Entry 7XG2 (electron microscopy, 2.80 A resolution); this record covers chains C and K of the 11 polymer chains in the assembly.

Chain C:
Protein: Csf2
Source organism: Pseudomonas aeruginosa
Amino-acid sequence (348 residues; each row starts with the number of its first residue):
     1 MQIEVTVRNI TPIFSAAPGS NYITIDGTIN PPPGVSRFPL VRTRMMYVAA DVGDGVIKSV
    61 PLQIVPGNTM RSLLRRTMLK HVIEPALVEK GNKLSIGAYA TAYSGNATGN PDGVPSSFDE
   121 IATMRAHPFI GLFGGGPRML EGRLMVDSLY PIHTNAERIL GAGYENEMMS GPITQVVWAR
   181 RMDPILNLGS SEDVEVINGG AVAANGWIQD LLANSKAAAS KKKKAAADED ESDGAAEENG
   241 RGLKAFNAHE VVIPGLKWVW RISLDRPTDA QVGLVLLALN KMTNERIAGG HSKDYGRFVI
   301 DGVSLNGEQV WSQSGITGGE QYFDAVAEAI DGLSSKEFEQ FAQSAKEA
Disordered / not traced: 224-238, 345-348

Chain K:
Molecule: TS
Sequence (54 nucleotides; each row starts with the number of its first residue):
     1 CTGCCGCACT TGCTCATCAA GCCTTCCTTC AGGTGTTGCT CCAGAAAGGG TGTT
Disordered / not traced: 1-14, 54

How chain C and chain K interact:
Residue-residue contacts (17):
  Ile25(C) - DT37(K)  base contact
  Ser36(C) - DG38(K)  base contact
  Arg37(C) - DG38(K)  sugar contact
  Phe38(C) - DT37(K)  base contact
  Phe38(C) - DG38(K)  sugar contact
  Pro39(C) - DG38(K)  phosphate contact
  Pro39(C) - DC39(K)  sugar contact
  Arg241(C) - DG38(K)  salt bridge to the phosphate
  Arg241(C) - DC39(K)  hydrogen bond to the base
  Arg241(C) - DT40(K)  sugar contact
  Lys244(C) - DT37(K)  phosphate contact
  Lys244(C) - DG38(K)  phosphate contact
  Ala245(C) - DT37(K)  phosphate contact
  Ala245(C) - DG38(K)  phosphate contact
  Phe246(C) - DT37(K)  hydrogen bond to the phosphate
  Phe246(C) - DG38(K)  hydrogen bond to the phosphate
  Asn247(C) - DC39(K)  hydrogen bond to the base
Other interface residues (no listed pair), chain C (12 interface residues in all): Tyr22, Arg181

In short:
12 residues of chain C and 4 residues of chain K are in contact; the contacts include 4 hydrogen bonds and 1
salt bridge. Among the polar pairs are Arg241(C)-DC39(K), Asn247(C)-DC39(K) and Phe246(C)-DT37(K).
Here chain C is Csf2 (Pseudomonas aeruginosa) and chain K is TS. Entry 7XG2 (CryoEM structure of type IV-A
NTS-nicked dsDNA bound Csf-crRNA ternary complex) was determined by electron microscopy together with 7XF1,
7XFZ, 7XG0, 7XG1, 7XG3 and 7XG4 from the same study.
